Entry 6RUO (electron microscopy, 3.50 A resolution); this record covers chains Q and U of the 20 polymer chains in the assembly.

[Chain Q]
Name: RNA polymerase I-specific transcription initiation factor RRN7
From: Saccharomyces cerevisiae
UniProt: P40992 (RRN7_YEAST); residue numbers follow UniProt; this construct covers 1-514
Amino-acid sequence (514 residues; row label = number of the first residue in the row):
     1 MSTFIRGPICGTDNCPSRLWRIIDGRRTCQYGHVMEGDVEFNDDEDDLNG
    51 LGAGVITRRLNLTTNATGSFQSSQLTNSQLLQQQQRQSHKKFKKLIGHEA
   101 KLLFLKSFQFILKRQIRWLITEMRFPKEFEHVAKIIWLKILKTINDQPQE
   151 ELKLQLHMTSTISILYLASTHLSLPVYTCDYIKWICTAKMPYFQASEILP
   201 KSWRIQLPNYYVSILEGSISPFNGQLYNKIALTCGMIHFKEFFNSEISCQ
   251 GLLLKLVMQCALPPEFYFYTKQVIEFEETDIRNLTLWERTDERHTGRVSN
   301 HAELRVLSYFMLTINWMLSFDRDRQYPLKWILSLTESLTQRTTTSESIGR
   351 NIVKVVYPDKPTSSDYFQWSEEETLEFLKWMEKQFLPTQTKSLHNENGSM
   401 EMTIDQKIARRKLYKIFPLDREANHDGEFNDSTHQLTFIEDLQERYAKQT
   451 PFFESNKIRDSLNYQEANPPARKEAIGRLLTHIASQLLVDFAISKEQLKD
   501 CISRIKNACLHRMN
Disordered / not traced: 1-2, 47-97, 389-404, 454-468
Metal / ion sites: Zn2+: Thr-12, Asp-13
UniProt features mapped onto this chain:
  - zinc finger: Thr-3 to Glu-36 (RRN7-type)
  - region: Gly-37 to Ala-66 (B-reader), Thr-67 to Lys-101 (B-linker)
  - binding site (Zn(2+)): Cys-10, Cys-15, Cys-29, His-33
  - mutagenesis: Cys-29 (C29A: Impaired binding to Pol I), His-33 (H33S: Impaired binding to Pol I)

[Chain U]
Molecule: Nontemplate strand
From: synthetic construct
Sequence (70 nucleotides; each row starts with the number of its first residue):
     1 GGTTTAGTCATGGAGTACAAGTGTGAGGAAAAGTAGTTGGCGTAGCAGGA
    51 GAAGTAAAGCAGTTGAAGAC
Disordered / not traced: 1-10, 43-52, 64-70

[Chain Q / chain U interface]
Contacting residue pairs - 18 pairs, chain Q then chain U:
  Arg-204(Q) with DA32(U), salt bridge to the phosphate
  Asn-209(Q) with DA31(U), hydrogen bond to the base; DA32(U), sugar contact
  Val-212(Q) with DA31(U), phosphate contact; DA32(U), phosphate contact
  Ser-213(Q) with DA30(U), sugar contact
  Glu-216(Q) with DA31(U), phosphate contact
  Ser-218(Q) with DA30(U), phosphate contact
  Glu-292(Q) with DT22(U), phosphate contact
  Arg-293(Q) with DT24(U), hydrogen bond to the base; DG25(U), base contact
  His-294(Q) with DT22(U), base contact; DG23(U), hydrogen bond to the base; DT24(U), base contact
  Arg-297(Q) with DG21(U), hydrogen bond to the base; DT22(U), hydrogen bond to the base
  Arg-504(Q) with DA20(U), salt bridge to the phosphate
  Asn-507(Q) with DA19(U), phosphate contact
Other interface residues (no listed pair), chain Q (13 interface residues in all): Tyr-210
Other interface residues (no listed pair), chain U (11 interface residues in all): DA29

[In short]
13 residues of chain Q face 11 of chain U across their interface, with 5 hydrogen bonds and 2 salt bridges.
Among the polar pairs are Asn-209(Q)/DA31(U), Arg-293(Q)/DT24(U) and His-294(Q)/DG23(U). From UniProt: 4
Zn2+-binding residues and 2 mutagenesis sites on chain Q.
Here chain Q is RNA polymerase I-specific transcription initiation factor RRN7 (Saccharomyces cerevisiae) and
chain U is Nontemplate strand (synthetic construct). Entry 6RUO (RNA Polymerase I Open Complex conformation 1)
was determined by electron microscopy together with 6RQH, 6RQL, 6RQT, 6RRD, 6RUI and 6RWE from the same study.
